PDB entry 5M4I | X-ray diffraction, 2.22 A resolution | chain A

Chain A:
Molecule: Casein kinase II subunit alpha
Organism: Homo sapiens
Notes: EC 2.7.11.1
Reference sequence: P68400 (CSK21_HUMAN); residue numbers follow UniProt; this construct covers 1-335
Chain sequence (335 residues; row label = number of the first residue in the row):
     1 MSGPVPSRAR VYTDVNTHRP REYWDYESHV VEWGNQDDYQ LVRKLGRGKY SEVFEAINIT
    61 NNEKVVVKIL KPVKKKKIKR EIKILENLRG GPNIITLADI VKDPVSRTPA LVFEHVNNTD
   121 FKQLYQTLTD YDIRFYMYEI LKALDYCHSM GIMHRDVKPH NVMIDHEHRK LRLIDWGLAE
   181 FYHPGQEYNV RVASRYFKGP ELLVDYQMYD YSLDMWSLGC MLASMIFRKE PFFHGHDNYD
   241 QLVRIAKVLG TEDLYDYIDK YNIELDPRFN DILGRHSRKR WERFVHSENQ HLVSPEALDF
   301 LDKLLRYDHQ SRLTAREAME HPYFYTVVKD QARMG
Unresolved in the structure: 1-2, 334-335
Ligand contacts: 7FC (4-[6,8-bis(chloranyl)-3-oxidanyl-4-oxidanylidene-chromen-2-yl]benzoic acid): Leu45, Gly46, Tyr50, Val53, Val66, Lys68, Ile95, Phe113, Glu114, His115, Val116, Asn118, Met163, Ile174, Asp175, Trp176
Swiss-Prot annotation at these positions:
  - region: Gln36 to Leu41 (Interaction with beta subunit)
  - active site: Asp156 (Proton acceptor)
  - binding site (ATP): Leu45 to Val53, Lys68
  - natural variant: Arg47 (R47Q: In OCNDS), Tyr50 (Y50S: In OCNDS), Asp175 (D175G: In OCNDS), Lys198 (K198R: In OCNDS)
From the paper describing this entry:
  - binding site for 7FC: Tyr50
  - conformationally variable residues (loop rearrangement): Tyr50
  - contacts within the chain: Tyr50-His160 (hydrogen bond)

In short:
Chain A binds compound 7FC. Curated annotation (UniProt) lists active-site residue Asp156 and 10 ATP-binding
residues. From the paper: a binding site for 7FC at Tyr50; conformational variability at Tyr50.
Chain A is Casein kinase II subunit alpha (Homo sapiens); the structure, Complex structure of human protein
kinase CK2 catalytic subunit with the inhibitor 4'-carboxy-6,8-chloro-flavonol (FLC21) crystallized under ...,
was determined by X-ray diffraction, deposited together with 5M44, 5M4C, 5M4F, 5M4U and 5M56.
